8VFC - chains A and P of the 4 polymer chains in the assembly; structure by X-ray diffraction, 2.48 A resolution.

== Chain A ==
Molecule: DNA polymerase beta
Source organism: Homo sapiens
Notes: EC 2.7.7.7, 4.2.99.-
Reference sequence: P06746 (DPOLB_HUMAN); numbering as in UniProt (aligned over 1-335)
Sequence (335 residues; numbered 1 to 335; the number before each row is that of its first residue):
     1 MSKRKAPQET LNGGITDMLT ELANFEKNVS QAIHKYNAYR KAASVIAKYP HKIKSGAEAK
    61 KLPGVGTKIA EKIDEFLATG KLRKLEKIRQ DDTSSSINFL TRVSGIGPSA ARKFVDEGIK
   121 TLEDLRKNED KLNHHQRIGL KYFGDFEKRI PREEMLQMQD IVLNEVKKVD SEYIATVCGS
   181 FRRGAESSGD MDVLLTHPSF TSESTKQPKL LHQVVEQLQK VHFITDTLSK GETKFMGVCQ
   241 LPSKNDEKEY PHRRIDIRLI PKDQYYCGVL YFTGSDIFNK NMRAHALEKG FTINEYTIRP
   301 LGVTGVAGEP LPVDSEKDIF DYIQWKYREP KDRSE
Not modelled in the structure: 1-6, 205-206
Metal / ion sites: Na+ site 1: Lys60, Leu62, Val65 (shared with 1 residue of chain D); Na+ site 2: Thr101, Val103, Ile106 (shared with DG9(P) of chain P)
UniProt features mapped onto this chain:
  - region: Arg183 to Asp192 (DNA-binding)
  - active site: Lys72 (Nucleophile)
  - binding site (K(+)): Lys60, Leu62, Val65, Thr101, Val103, Ile106
  - binding site (Na(+)): Lys60, Leu62, Val65, Thr101, Val103, Ile106
  - binding site (dATP): Arg149, Ser180, Arg183, Gly189, Asp190
  - binding site (dCTP): Arg149, Ser180, Arg183, Gly189, Asp190
  - binding site (dGTP): Arg149, Ser180, Arg183, Gly189, Asp190, Asp192
  - binding site (dTTP): Arg149, Ser180, Arg183, Gly189, Asp190
  - binding site (Mg(2+)): Asp190, Asp192, Asp256
  - modified residue: Lys72 (N6-acetyllysine), Arg83 (Omega-N-methylarginine), Arg152 (Omega-N-methylarginine)
  - cross-link (Glycyl lysine isopeptide (Lys-Gly)): Lys41 (interchain with G-Cter in ubiquitin), Lys61 (interchain with G-Cter in ubiquitin), Lys81 (interchain with G-Cter in ubiquitin)

== Chain P ==
Molecule: 10-nt DNA strand
Sequence (10 nucleotides; each row starts with the number of its first residue):
     1 GCTGATGCGT
Metal / ion sites: Na+: DG9 (shared with Thr101(A), Val103(A), Ile106(A) of chain A)

== Chain A / chain P interface ==
Residue-residue contacts (13):
  Val103(A) with DG9(P), phosphate contact
  Ser104(A) with DG9(P), phosphate contact
  Gly105(A) with DC8(P), phosphate contact; DG9(P), hydrogen bond to the phosphate
  Ile106(A) with DG9(P), hydrogen bond to the phosphate
  Gly107(A) with DC8(P), hydrogen bond to the phosphate
  Pro108(A) with DC8(P), phosphate contact
  Ser109(A) with DG7(P), phosphate contact; DC8(P), hydrogen bond to the phosphate
  Ala110(A) with DC8(P), hydrogen bond to the phosphate
  Asp190(A) with DT10(P), phosphate contact
  Arg254(A) with DT10(P), salt bridge to the phosphate
  Asp256(A) with DT10(P), sugar contact
Other interface residues (no listed pair), chain A (13 interface residues in all): His135, Met236

== In short ==
13 residues of chain A face 4 of chain P across their interface; the contacts include 5 hydrogen bonds and 1
salt bridge. Polar pairs include Gly105(A)-DG9(P), Ile106(A)-DG9(P) and Gly107(A)-DC8(P).
Here chain A is DNA polymerase beta (Homo sapiens) and chain P is a 10-nt DNA strand. Entry 8VFC (Binary DNA
Polymerase Beta bound to DNA containing primer terminal T base-paired with FapydG) was determined by X-ray
diffraction, deposited together with 8VF8, 8VF9, 8VFA, 8VFB, 8VFD, 8VFE and 5 further entries.
